PDB entry 8JSY | X-ray diffraction, 2.55 A resolution | chains A and B

[Chain A (and B)]
Protein: Dihydrofolate reductase family protein
Source organism: Leptospira interrogans serovar Pomona
Notes: chain B of this document is another copy of the same molecule, construct and numbering; everything in this record applies to it too
UniProt: A0A8I0PU34 (A0A8I0PU34_LEPIR); numbering as in UniProt (aligned over 1-197)
Sequence (203 residues; numbered 1 to 203; the number before each row is that of its first residue):
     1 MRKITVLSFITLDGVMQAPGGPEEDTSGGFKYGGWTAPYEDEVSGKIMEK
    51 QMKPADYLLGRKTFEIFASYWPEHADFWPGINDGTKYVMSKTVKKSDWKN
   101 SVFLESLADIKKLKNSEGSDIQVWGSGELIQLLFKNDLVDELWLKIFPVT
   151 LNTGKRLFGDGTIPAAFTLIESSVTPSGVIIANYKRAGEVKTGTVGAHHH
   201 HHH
Unresolved in the structure: 196-203
Construct notes: expression tag (198-203)

[Chain A / chain B interface]
Residue-residue contacts (83):
  L12(A) with L144(B), hydrophobic; F158(B); Y184(B), hydrophobic
  D13(A) with F158(B); T162(B)
  G20(A) with T194(B); V195(B), hydrogen bond (backbone-backbone)
  G21(A) with G193(B)
  P22(A) with G193(B); T194(B)
  Y32(A) with P164(B); V190(B), hydrophobic; T192(B)
  G33(A) with T192(B)
  G34(A) with T192(B); G193(B), hydrogen bond (backbone-backbone)
  W35(A) with K191(B); T192(B)
  T36(A) with V195(B)
  A37(A) with G193(B); T194(B)
  P38(A) with K191(B)
  E40(A) with V195(B)
  L144(A) with L12(B), hydrophobic
  P148(A) with A166(B); F167(B), hydrogen bond (backbone-backbone)
  V149(A) with A165(B); V190(B), hydrophobic
  T150(A) with F158(B); T162(B); I163(B), hydrogen bond (side chain-backbone); P164(B); A165(B), hydrogen bond (backbone-backbone); F167(B)
  N152(A) with G159(B); T162(B)
  R156(A) with D13(B); R156(B)
  F158(A) with L12(B); D13(B)
  T162(A) with T150(B); N152(B), hydrogen bond (backbone-side chain)
  I163(A) with T150(B)
  P164(A) with Y32(B); T150(B)
  A165(A) with V149(B); T150(B), hydrogen bond (backbone-backbone)
  A166(A) with P148(B); V149(B), hydrophobic
  F167(A) with Y39(B); P148(B), hydrogen bond (backbone-backbone); T150(B)
  L169(A) with G178(B); I180(B), hydrophobic
  S172(A) with V174(B)
  V174(A) with L169(B), hydrophobic; S172(B)
  G178(A) with L169(B)
  I180(A) with L169(B), hydrophobic; Y184(B)
  Y184(A) with L12(B); P148(B), hydrophobic; I180(B)
  V190(A) with Y32(B), hydrophobic; V149(B), hydrophobic; T150(B); L151(B), hydrophobic
  K191(A) with G34(B); W35(B); P38(B)
  T192(A) with Y32(B); G33(B); G34(B)
  G193(A) with G20(B); G21(B); P22(B); G34(B), hydrogen bond (backbone-backbone); A37(B)
  T194(A) with G20(B); P22(B); A37(B)
  V195(A) with G20(B), hydrogen bond (backbone-backbone); A37(B), hydrophobic
Interface residues without a listed pair, chain A (43 interface residues in all): Y39, L151, G159, D160, A182
Interface residues without a listed pair, chain B (43 interface residues in all): K31, T36, E40, I146

[Overview]
The chain A/chain B interface involves 43 residues from each chain; the contacts include 10 hydrogen bonds.
Among the polar pairs are T150(A)-I163(B), T162(A)-N152(B) and G20(A)-V195(B).
Chain A and chain B are both Dihydrofolate reductase family protein (Leptospira interrogans serovar Pomona);
the structure, Dihydrofolate reductase-like enzyme from Leptospira interrogans, was determined by X-ray
diffraction (same publication as 8JSV and 8JT0).
